Entry 7Z47 (electron microscopy, 3.80 A resolution); this record covers chains D and F of the 9 polymer chains in the assembly.

[Chain D (and F)]
Protein: Putative tail fiber
Source organism: Escherichia phage vB_EcoP_SU10
Notes: chain F of this document is another copy of the same molecule, construct and numbering; everything in this record applies to it too
UniProtKB: A0A0B4N0B9 (A0A0B4N0B9_9CAUD); residues 1-786 here = UniProt positions 1-786
Chain sequence (786 residues; each row starts with the number of its first residue):
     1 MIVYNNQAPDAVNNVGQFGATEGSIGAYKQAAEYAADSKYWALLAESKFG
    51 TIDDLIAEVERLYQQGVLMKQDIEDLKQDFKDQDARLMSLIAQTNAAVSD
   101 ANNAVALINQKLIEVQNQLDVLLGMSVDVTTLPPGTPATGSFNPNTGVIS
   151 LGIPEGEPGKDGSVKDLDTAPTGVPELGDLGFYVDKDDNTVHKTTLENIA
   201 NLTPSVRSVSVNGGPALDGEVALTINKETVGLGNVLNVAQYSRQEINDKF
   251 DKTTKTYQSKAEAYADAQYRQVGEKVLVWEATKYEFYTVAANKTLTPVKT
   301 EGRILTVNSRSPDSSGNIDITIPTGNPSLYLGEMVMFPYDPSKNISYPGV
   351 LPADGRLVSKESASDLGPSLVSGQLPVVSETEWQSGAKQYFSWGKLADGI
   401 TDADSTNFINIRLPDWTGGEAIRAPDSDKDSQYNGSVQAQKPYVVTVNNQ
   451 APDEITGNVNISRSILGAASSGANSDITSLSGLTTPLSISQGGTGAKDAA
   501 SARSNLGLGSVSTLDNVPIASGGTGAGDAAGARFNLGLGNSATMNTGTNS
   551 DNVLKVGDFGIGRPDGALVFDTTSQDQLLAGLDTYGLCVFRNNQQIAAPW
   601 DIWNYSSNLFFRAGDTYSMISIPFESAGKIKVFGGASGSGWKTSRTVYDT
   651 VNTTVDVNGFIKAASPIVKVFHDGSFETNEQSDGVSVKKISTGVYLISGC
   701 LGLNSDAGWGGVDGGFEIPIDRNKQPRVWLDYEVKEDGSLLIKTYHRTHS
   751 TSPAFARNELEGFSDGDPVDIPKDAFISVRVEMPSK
Unresolved in the structure: 1, 89-786 (chain F: 1-23, 92-786)

[How chain D and chain F interact]
Contacting residue pairs (19; chain D residue first):
  S24(D) with A31(F)
  A27(D) with A31(F), hydrophobic; A32(F); A35(F)
  Y28(D) with A31(F), hydrophobic
  Y34(D) with A35(F); K39(F)
  W41(D) with F49(F)
  A45(D) with F49(F), hydrophobic
  K48(D) with I52(F); I56(F)
  F49(D) with I52(F), hydrophobic
  I56(D) with V59(F), hydrophobic
  L62(D) with K70(F)
  V67(D) with I73(F), hydrophobic
  K70(D) with I73(F); L76(F)
  E74(D) with F80(F)
  K77(D) with Q83(F)
Also at the interface, not in a pair above, chain D (19 interface residues in all): A31, L44, I52, L55, Y63
Also at the interface, not in a pair above, chain F (16 interface residues in all): S38, A45, D84

[Overview]
19 residues of chain D and 16 residues of chain F are in contact.
Chain D and chain F are both Putative tail fiber (Escherichia phage vB_EcoP_SU10); the structure, Tail of
bacteriophage SU10, was determined by electron microscopy (same publication as 7Z4A and 7Z4F).
